Entry 7V37 (X-ray diffraction, 2.40 A resolution); this record covers chain A.

Chain A:
Molecule: Nucleoprotein
Organism: Lassa virus (strain Mouse/Sierra Leone/Josiah/1976)
Notes: EC 3.1.13.-
UniProtKB: P13699 (NCAP_LASSJ); residues 342-569 here = UniProt positions 342-569
Sequence (249 residues; each row starts with the number of its first residue):
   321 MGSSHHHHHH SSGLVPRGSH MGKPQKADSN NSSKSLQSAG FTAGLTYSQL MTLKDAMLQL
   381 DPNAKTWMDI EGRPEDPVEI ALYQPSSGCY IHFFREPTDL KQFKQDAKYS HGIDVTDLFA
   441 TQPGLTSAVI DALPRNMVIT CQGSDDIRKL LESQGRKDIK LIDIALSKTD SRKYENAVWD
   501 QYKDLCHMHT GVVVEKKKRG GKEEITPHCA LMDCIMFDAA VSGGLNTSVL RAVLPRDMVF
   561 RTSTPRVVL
Not modelled in the structure: 321-363, 517-520
Sequence notes: initiating methionine (321); expression tag (322-341)
Bound ions: Zn2+: Glu399, Cys506, His509, Cys529
What the authors report for this chain:
  - catalytic residues: Asp389, Glu391, Asp466, His528, Asp533
  - Zn2+ coordination: Glu399, Cys506, His509, Cys529
  - contacts within the chain: Glu391-Ser430 (hydrogen bond), Ser430-His528, Ala440-Arg561 (from molecular simulation)
  - mutagenesis - C409A, C409A/C461A: unchanged catalytic activity

In short:
Glu399, Cys506, His509 and Cys529 coordinate Zn2+. The paper reports catalytic residues Asp389, Glu391 and
Asp466 among others; C409A and C409A/C461A leave catalytic activity unchanged.
Chain A is Nucleoprotein (Lassa virus (strain Mouse/Sierra Leone/Josiah/1976)); the structure, Crystal
structure of apo-NP exonuclease, was determined by X-ray diffraction together with 7V38, 7V39, 7V3A, 7V3B and
7V3C from the same study.
